Entry 1Q94 (X-ray diffraction, 2.40 A resolution); this record covers chains A and C of the 3 polymer chains in the assembly.

# Chain A
Molecule: HLA class I histocompatibility antigen, A-11 alpha chain
From: Homo sapiens
UniProt: P13746 (1A11_HUMAN); residues 1-275 here correspond to UniProt positions 25-299 (UniProt number = residue number + 24)
Amino-acid sequence (275 residues; numbered 1 to 275; the number before each row is that of its first residue):
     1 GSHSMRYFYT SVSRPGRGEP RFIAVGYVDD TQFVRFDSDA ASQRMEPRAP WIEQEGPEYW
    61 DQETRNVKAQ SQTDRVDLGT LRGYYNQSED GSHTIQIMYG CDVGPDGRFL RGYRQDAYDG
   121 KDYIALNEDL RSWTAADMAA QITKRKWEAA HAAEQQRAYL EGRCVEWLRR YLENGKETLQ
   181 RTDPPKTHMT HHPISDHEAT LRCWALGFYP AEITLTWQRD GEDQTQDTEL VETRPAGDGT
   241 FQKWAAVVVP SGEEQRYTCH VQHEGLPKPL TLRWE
Disulfides: C101-C164, C203-C259

# Chain C
Molecule: nonamer reverse transcriptase (AIFQSSMTK)
UniProt: P12499 (POL_HV1Z2); residues 1-9 here correspond to UniProt positions 745-753 (UniProt number = residue number + 744)
Amino-acid sequence (9 residues; row label = number of the first residue in the row):
     1 AIFQSSMTK

# Interface between chain A and chain C
Residue-residue contacts - 40 pairs, chain A then chain C:
  M5(A) with A1(C)
  Y7(A) with A1(C); I2(C), hydrophobic
  Y9(A) with I2(C)
  Y59(A) with A1(C)
  E63(A) with A1(C); I2(C), hydrogen bond (side chain-backbone)
  N66(A) with I2(C); Q4(C)
  V67(A) with I2(C)
  Q70(A) with S6(C), hydrogen bond
  T73(A) with S6(C); M7(C)
  V76(A) with T8(C)
  D77(A) with T8(C); K9(C), salt bridge
  T80(A) with K9(C)
  Y84(A) with K9(C), hydrogen bond (side chain-backbone)
  I97(A) with K9(C)
  Y99(A) with I2(C); F3(C), hydrogen bond (side chain-backbone)
  R114(A) with S6(C), hydrogen bond
  D116(A) with K9(C), salt bridge
  Y123(A) with K9(C)
  T143(A) with K9(C), hydrogen bond (side chain-backbone)
  K146(A) with T8(C), hydrogen bond
  W147(A) with M7(C); T8(C), hydrogen bond (side chain-backbone); K9(C)
  A150(A) with M7(C), hydrophobic
  A152(A) with M7(C), hydrophobic
  Q155(A) with F3(C); S5(C)
  Q156(A) with F3(C)
  Y159(A) with A1(C), hydrogen bond (side chain-backbone); I2(C); F3(C), hydrophobic
  R163(A) with Q4(C)
  W167(A) with A1(C)
  Y171(A) with A1(C)
Interface residues without a listed pair, chain A (32 interface residues in all): M45, L81, I95

# Overview
Chain A and chain C form an interface of 32 and 9 residues respectively, with 9 hydrogen bonds and 2 salt
bridges. Polar contacts include D77(A)-K9(C), D116(A)-K9(C) and E63(A)-I2(C).
Here chain A is HLA class I histocompatibility antigen, A-11 alpha chain (Homo sapiens) and chain C is nonamer
reverse transcriptase (AIFQSSMTK). Entry 1Q94 (Structures of HLA-A*1101 in complex with immunodominant nonamer
and decamer HIV-1 epitopes clearly reveal the presence ...) was determined by X-ray diffraction together with
1QVO from the same study.
